3EHF - chains A and B; structure by X-ray diffraction, 3.10 A resolution.

# Chain A (and B)
Name: Sensor kinase (YocF protein)
From: Bacillus subtilis
Notes: EC 2.7.13.3; fragment: entire cytoplasmic region; chain B of this document is another copy of the same molecule, construct and numbering; everything in this record applies to it too
UniProtKB: O34757 (O34757_BACSU); residue numbers follow UniProt; this construct covers 175-370
Chain sequence (197 residues; row label = number of the first residue in the row):
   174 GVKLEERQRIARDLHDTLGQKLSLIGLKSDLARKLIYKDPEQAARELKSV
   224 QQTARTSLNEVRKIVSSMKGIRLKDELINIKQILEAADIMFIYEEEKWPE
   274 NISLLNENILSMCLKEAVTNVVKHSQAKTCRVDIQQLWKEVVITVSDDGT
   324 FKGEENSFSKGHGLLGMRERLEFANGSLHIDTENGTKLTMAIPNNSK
Disordered / not traced: 174-181, 328-334, 368-370 (chain B: 174-177, 243-249, 260-261, 269-278, 296-301, 305-318, 321-370)
Construct notes: expression tag (174)
Modified residues: Mse-241, Mse-263, Mse-285, Mse-340, Mse-363 (selenomethionine; parent Met)
Metal / ion sites: Mg2+: Glu-289, Asn-293 (together with AMP-PCP)
Residues lining bound ligands: AMP-PCP (ACP; phosphomethylphosphonic acid adenylate ester): Glu-289, Asn-293, Val-294, His-297, Ser-298, Asp-320, Gly-322, Thr-323, Phe-324, Lys-325, Gly-326, His-335, Gly-336, Leu-337, Thr-359
Curated features (UniProtKB/Swiss-Prot):
  - modified residue: His-188 (Phosphohistidine)

# Interface between chain A and chain B
Contacting residue pairs (50; chain A residue first):
  Ile-183(A) / Mse-241(B)  hydrophobic
  Leu-187(A) / Leu-187(B)  hydrophobic
  Leu-187(A) / Val-234(B)  hydrophobic
  Leu-187(A) / Val-238(B)  hydrophobic
  Leu-191(A) / Leu-191(B)  hydrophobic
  Leu-191(A) / Val-234(B)  hydrophobic
  Leu-195(A) / Ala-227(B)
  Leu-195(A) / Ser-230(B)
  Leu-195(A) / Leu-231(B)  hydrophobic
  Ser-196(A) / Leu-231(B)
  Ile-198(A) / Ile-198(B)  hydrophobic
  Ile-198(A) / Ala-227(B)  hydrophobic
  Gly-199(A) / Ala-227(B)
  Ser-202(A) / Val-223(B)
  Ser-202(A) / Gln-224(B)
  Asp-203(A) / Gln-224(B)  hydrogen bond
  Arg-206(A) / Leu-220(B)
  Arg-206(A) / Gln-224(B)
  Ile-209(A) / Ile-209(B)
  Ile-209(A) / Pro-213(B)  hydrophobic
  Ile-209(A) / Ala-216(B)  hydrophobic
  Ile-209(A) / Ala-217(B)
  Tyr-210(A) / Pro-213(B)  hydrophobic
  Tyr-210(A) / Glu-214(B)  hydrogen bond
  Pro-213(A) / Ile-209(B)  hydrophobic
  Pro-213(A) / Tyr-210(B)  hydrophobic
  Glu-214(A) / Tyr-210(B)  hydrogen bond (backbone-side chain)
  Ala-217(A) / Ile-209(B)  hydrophobic
  Leu-220(A) / Ser-202(B)
  Leu-220(A) / Arg-206(B)
  Leu-220(A) / Leu-220(B)  hydrophobic
  Val-223(A) / Ser-202(B)
  Gln-224(A) / Ser-202(B)
  Gln-224(A) / Asp-203(B)
  Gln-224(A) / Arg-206(B)
  Ala-227(A) / Leu-195(B)
  Ala-227(A) / Ile-198(B)  hydrophobic
  Ser-230(A) / Leu-195(B)
  Val-234(A) / Leu-191(B)  hydrophobic
  Val-238(A) / Ala-184(B)
  Val-238(A) / His-188(B)
  Ser-240(A) / Arg-180(B)
  Mse-241(A) / Arg-180(B)  hydrogen bond (backbone-side chain)
  Mse-241(A) / Gln-181(B)
  Mse-241(A) / Ile-183(B)  hydrophobic
  Mse-241(A) / Ala-184(B)
  Mse-241(A) / Leu-187(B)  hydrophobic
  Lys-242(A) / Gln-181(B)  hydrogen bond (backbone-side chain)
  Lys-242(A) / Ala-184(B)
  Leu-277(A) / Glu-178(B)
Other interface residues (no listed pair), chain A (34 interface residues in all): Arg-182, Ala-184, Gly-192, Ala-205, Ala-216, Lys-221, Leu-231, Asn-281
Other interface residues (no listed pair), chain B (32 interface residues in all): Gly-192, Gly-199, Ala-205, Lys-221

# In short
Chain A and chain B form an interface of 34 and 32 residues respectively; the contacts include 5 hydrogen
bonds. Polar pairs include Asp-203(A)/Gln-224(B), Tyr-210(A)/Glu-214(B) and Mse-241(A)/Arg-180(B). Ligands of
chain A: AMP-PCP. The Mg2+ site is built by Glu-289(A) and Asn-293(A).
Chain A and chain B are both Sensor kinase (YocF protein) (Bacillus subtilis); the structure, Crystal
structure of DesKC in complex with AMP-PCP, was determined by X-ray diffraction, deposited together with 3EHH,
3EHJ, 3GIE and 3GIG.
